6UU8 - chains CCC and 222 of the 9 polymer chains in the assembly; structure by X-ray diffraction, 4.40 A resolution (low resolution: residue-level contacts below are approximate; hydrogen-bond / salt-bridge calls are withheld).

== Chain CCC ==
Name: DNA-directed RNA polymerase subunit beta
Source organism: Escherichia coli
Notes: EC 2.7.7.6
UniProtKB: P0A8V4 (RPOB_ECO57); numbering as in UniProt (aligned over 1-1342)
Chain sequence (1342 residues; each row starts with the number of its first residue):
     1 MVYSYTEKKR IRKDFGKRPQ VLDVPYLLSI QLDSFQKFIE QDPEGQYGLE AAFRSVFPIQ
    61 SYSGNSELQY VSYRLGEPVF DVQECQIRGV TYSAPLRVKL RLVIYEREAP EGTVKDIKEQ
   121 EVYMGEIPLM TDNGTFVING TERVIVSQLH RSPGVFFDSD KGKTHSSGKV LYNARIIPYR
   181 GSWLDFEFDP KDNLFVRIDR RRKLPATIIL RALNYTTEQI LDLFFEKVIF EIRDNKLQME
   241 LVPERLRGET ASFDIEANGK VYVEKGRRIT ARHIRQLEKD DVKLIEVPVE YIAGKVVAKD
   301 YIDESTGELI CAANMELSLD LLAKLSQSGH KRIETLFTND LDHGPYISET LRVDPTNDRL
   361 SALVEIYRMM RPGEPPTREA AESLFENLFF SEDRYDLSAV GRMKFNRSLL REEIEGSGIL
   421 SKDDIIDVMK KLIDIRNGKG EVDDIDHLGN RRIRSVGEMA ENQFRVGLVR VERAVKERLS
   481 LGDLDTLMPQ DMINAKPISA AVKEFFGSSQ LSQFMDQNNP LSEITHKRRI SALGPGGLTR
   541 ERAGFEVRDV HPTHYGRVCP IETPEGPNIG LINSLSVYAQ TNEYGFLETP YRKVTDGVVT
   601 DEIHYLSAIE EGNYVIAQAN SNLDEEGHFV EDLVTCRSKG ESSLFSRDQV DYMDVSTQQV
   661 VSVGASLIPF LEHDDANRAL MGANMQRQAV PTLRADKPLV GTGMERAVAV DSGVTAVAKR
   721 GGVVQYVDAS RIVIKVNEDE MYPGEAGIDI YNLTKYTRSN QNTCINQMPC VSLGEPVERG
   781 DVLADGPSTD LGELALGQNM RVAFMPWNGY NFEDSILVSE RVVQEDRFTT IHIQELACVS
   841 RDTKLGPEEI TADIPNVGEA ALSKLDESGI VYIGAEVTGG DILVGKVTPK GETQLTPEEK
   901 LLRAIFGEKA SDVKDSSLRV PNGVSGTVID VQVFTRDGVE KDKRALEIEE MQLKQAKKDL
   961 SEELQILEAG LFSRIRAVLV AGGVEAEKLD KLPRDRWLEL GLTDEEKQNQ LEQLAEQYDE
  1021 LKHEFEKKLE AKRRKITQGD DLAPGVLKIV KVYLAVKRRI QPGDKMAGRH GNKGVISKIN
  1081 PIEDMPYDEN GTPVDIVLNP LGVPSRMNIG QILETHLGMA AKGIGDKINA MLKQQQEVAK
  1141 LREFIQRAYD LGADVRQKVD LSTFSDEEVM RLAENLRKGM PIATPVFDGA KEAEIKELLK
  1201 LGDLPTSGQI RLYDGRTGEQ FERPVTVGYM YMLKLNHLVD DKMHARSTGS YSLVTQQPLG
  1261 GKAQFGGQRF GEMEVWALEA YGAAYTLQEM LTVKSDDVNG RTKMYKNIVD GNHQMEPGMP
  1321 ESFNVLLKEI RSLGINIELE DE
Unresolved in the structure: 1
Curated features (UniProtKB/Swiss-Prot):
  - modified residue (N6-acetyllysine): Lys1022, Lys1200

== Chain 222 ==
Molecule: Synthetic DNA 50-mer (promoter template strand)
Sequence (50 nucleotides; numbered 3 to 52; the number before each row is that of its first residue):
     3 TCCGCGTCAG ACTCGTAGGA TTATAGCATA CGTGAGGTGG GATGTCAAGG
Unresolved in the structure: 19-22, 39-52

== How chain CCC and chain 222 interact ==
Residue-residue contacts (16; chain CCC residue first):
  Arg143(CCC) - DC16(222)
  Arg202(CCC) - DT3(222)
  Asn494(CCC) - DA25(222)
  Lys496(CCC) - DT24(222)
  Ala500(CCC) - DT23(222)
  Lys503(CCC) - DT23(222)
  Phe514(CCC) - DT15(222)
  Phe514(CCC) - DC16(222)
  Gly1261(CCC) - DA13(222)
  Lys1262(CCC) - DA13(222)
  Gly1267(CCC) - DG12(222)
  Gln1268(CCC) - DG12(222)
  Arg1269(CCC) - DA11(222)
  Arg1269(CCC) - DG12(222)
  Gly1271(CCC) - DA11(222)
  Met1273(CCC) - DC10(222)
Also at the interface, not in a pair above, chain CCC (20 interface residues in all): Asn139, Ser499, Glu504, Ala1263, Glu1272, Glu1274
Also at the interface, not in a pair above, chain 222 (13 interface residues in all): DC14, DG17, DT18

== Overview ==
20 residues of chain CCC and 13 residues of chain 222 are in contact.
Chain CCC is DNA-directed RNA polymerase subunit beta (Escherichia coli) and chain 222 is Synthetic DNA 50-mer
(promoter template strand); the structure, E. coli mutant sigma-S transcription initiation complex with a 7-nt
RNA ("Fresh" mutant crystal soaked with ..., was determined by X-ray diffraction (same publication as 6UTV,
6UTW, 6UTX, 6UTY, 6UTZ, 6UU0 and 11 further entries).
